Entry 2NRX (X-ray diffraction, 1.90 A resolution); this record covers chain A.

# Chain A
Name: UvrABC system protein C
Organism: Thermotoga maritima
Notes: fragment: The RNAse H endonuclase and helix hairpin helix domains (residues 339-557)
UniProt: Q9WYA3 (UVRC_THEMA); residues 339-557 here = UniProt positions 339-557
Sequence (220 residues; numbered 339 to 558; the number before each row is that of its first residue):
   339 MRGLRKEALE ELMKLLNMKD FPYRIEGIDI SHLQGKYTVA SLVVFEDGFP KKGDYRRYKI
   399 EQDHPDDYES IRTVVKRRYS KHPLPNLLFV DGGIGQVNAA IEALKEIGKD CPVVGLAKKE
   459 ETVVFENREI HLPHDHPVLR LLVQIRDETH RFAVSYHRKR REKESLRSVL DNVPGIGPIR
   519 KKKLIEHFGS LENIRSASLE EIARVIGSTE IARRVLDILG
Disordered / not traced: 339-340, 558
Sequence notes: cloning artifact (558)
From the paper describing this entry:
  - binding site for sulfate ion: Arg394, Arg395, Tyr396, Arg416, Lys419, His420
  - mutagenesis - D367A, D429A: decreased catalytic activity on DNA incised
  - mutagenesis - R394A, R394E, H488A, H488D: decreased catalytic activity on 5' incision
  - mutagenesis - R484A: unchanged catalytic activity (UvrC's activity)
  - catalytic residues: Asp405, Lys456 (proposed by the authors, not directly observed)
  - mutagenesis - D405A: decreased catalytic activity on 5' incised DNA
  - mutagenesis - D405N: abolished catalytic activity on 5' incised DNA
  - mutagenesis - D405E: decreased catalytic activity on 5' side
  - mutagenesis - R394E/R395E, H495E/R496E: decreased catalytic activity on 3' incision
  - mutagenesis - H495S/R496S: decreased catalytic activity on DNA
  - mutagenesis - H488E, H495E/R496E: abolished catalytic activity on 5' incision
  - mutagenesis - K456A, K456E, K456E/K457E: decreased catalytic activity
  - mutagenesis - R394A: unchanged binding to DNA
  - mutagenesis - R394E, R394E/R395E: decreased binding to DNA

# Overview
The paper reports catalytic residues Asp405 and Lys456; R394A, R394E and H488A, among others, reduce catalytic
activity on 5' incision; 17 substitutions were tested in all.
Chain A is UvrABC system protein C (Thermotoga maritima); the structure, Crystal structure of the C-terminal
half of UvrC, in the presence of sulfate molecules, was determined by X-ray diffraction (same publication as
2NRR, 2NRT, 2NRV, 2NRW and 2NRZ).
